Entry 3ZPZ (electron microscopy, 8.90 A resolution (very low resolution: no residue pairs are listed; an interface is given only as per-side residue counts)); this record covers chains E and K of the 21 polymer chains in the assembly.

Chain E (and K):
Protein: 60 kDa chaperonin
Organism: Escherichia coli BL21
Notes: chain K of this document is another copy of the same molecule, construct and numbering; everything in this record applies to it too
UniProtKB: P0A6F5 (CH60_ECOLI); residue numbers follow UniProt; this construct covers 2-527
Amino-acid sequence (526 residues; each row starts with the number of its first residue):
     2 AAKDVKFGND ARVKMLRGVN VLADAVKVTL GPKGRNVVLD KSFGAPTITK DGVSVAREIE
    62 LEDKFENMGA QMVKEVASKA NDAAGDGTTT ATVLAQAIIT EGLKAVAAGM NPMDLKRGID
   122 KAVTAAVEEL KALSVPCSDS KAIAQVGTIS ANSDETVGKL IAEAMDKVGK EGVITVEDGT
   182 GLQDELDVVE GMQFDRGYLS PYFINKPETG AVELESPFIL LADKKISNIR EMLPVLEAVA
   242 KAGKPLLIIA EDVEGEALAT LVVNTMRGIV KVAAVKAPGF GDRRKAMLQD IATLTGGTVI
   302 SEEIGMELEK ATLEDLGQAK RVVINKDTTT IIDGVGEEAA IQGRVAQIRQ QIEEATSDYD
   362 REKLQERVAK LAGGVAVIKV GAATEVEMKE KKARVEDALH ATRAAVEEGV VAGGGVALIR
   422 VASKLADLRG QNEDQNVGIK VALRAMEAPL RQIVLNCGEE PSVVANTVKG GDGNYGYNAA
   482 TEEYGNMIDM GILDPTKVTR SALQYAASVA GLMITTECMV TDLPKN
Unresolved in the structure: 527
Ion coordination: Mg2+: D87, S151 (together with ADP)
Residues lining bound ligands: ADP (adenosine-5'-diphosphate): T30, L31, G32, P33, K51, D87, G88, T89, T90, T91, I150, S151, S154, G414, G415, G416, I454, Y478, N479, A480, A481, M488, I493, D495
From the paper describing this entry:
  - mutagenesis - D398A: abolished catalytic activity on ATP (citing earlier work)

Chain E / chain K interface:
At this resolution (9 A) residue pairs are not listed: 4 residues of chain E and 5 of chain K lie at the interface.

Summary:
4 residues of chain E and 5 residues of chain K are in contact. Chain E binds ADP. D87(E) and S151(E) form the
Mg2+ site. The paper reports that D398A of chain E abolishes catalytic activity on ATP.
Both chains are 60 kDa chaperonin (Escherichia coli BL21). Entry 3ZPZ (Visualizing GroEL-ES in the Act of
Encapsulating a Non-Native Substrate Protein) was determined by electron microscopy, deposited together with
3ZQ0 and 3ZQ1.
